PDB entry 9E40 | X-ray diffraction, 1.80 A resolution | chain A

# Chain A
Name: Ricin A chain
From: Ricinus communis
Notes: EC 3.2.2.22
UniProt: P02879 (RICI_RICCO); residues 1-267 here correspond to UniProt positions 36-302 (UniProt number = residue number + 35)
Chain sequence (271 residues; each row starts with the number of its first residue; numbers below 1 keep their minus sign (Ser-3 is residue -3)):
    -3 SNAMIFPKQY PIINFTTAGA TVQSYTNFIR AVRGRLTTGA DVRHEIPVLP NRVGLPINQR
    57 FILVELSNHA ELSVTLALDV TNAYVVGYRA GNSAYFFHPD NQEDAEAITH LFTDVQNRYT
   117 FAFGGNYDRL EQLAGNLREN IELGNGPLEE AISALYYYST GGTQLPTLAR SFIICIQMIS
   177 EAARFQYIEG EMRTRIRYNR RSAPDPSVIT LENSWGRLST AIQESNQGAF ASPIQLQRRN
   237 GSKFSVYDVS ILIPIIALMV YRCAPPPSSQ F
Disordered / not traced: 263-267
Construct notes: expression tag (-3 to 0)
Bound ions: Ni2+ site 1: His65, Glu220, Cys259; Ni2+ site 2: His94, Glu102, His106 (together with imidazole); Ni2+ site 3: Cys259, Ala260 (together with chloride ion, imidazole)
Residues lining bound ligands: A1BH3 (5-(4-fluoro-2,6-dimethylphenyl)thiophene-2-carboxylic acid): Tyr183, Ser203, Leu207, Leu232, Gln233, Arg234, Arg235, Phe240, Val242, Ile247, Leu248, Ile251
Reported in the primary citation:
  - binding site for A1BH3: Tyr183, Arg235, Phe240, Val242, Ile247, Leu248, Ile251
  - catalytic residues: Tyr80 (citing earlier work)

# Summary
Bound to chain A: compound A1BH3. The Ni2+ site 1 is built by His65, Glu220 and Cys259. His94, Glu102 and
His106 form the Ni2+ site 2. The paper reports the catalytic residue Tyr80; a binding site for A1BH3 at
Tyr183, Arg235 and Phe240 among others.
Chain A is Ricin A chain (Ricinus communis); the structure, RTA-RUNT-202 complex, was determined by X-ray
diffraction, deposited together with 9E3T and 9E42.
